Entry 3ZV6 (X-ray diffraction, 2.14 A resolution); this record covers chains A and B.

# Chain A (and B)
Molecule: Cis-2,3-dihydrobiphenyl-2,3-diol dehydrogenase
Organism: Comamonas testosteroni
Notes: EC 1.3.1.56; chain B of this document is another copy of the same molecule, construct and numbering; everything in this record applies to it too
UniProtKB: Q46381 (BPHB_COMTE); numbering as in UniProt (aligned over 1-281)
Amino-acid sequence (281 residues; row label = number of the first residue in the row):
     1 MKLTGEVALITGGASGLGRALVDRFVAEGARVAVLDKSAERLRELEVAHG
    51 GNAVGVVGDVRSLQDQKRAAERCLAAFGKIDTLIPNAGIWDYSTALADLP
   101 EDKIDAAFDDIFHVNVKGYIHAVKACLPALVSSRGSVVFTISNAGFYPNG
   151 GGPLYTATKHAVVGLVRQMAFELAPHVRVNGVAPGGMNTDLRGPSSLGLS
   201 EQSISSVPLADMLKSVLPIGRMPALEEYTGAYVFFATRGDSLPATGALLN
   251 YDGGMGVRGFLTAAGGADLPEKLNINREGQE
Not modelled in the structure: 276-281 (chain B: 199-205, 276-281)
Ligand contacts:
  - 4,4'-dihydroxybiphenyl (4HB): Trp90, Ser142, Asn143, Asn149, Gly150, Tyr155, Ile204, Leu209, Met212, Leu213, Met255, Phe260
  - NAD (nicotinamide-adenine-dinucleotide): Gly12, Ala14, Ser15, Gly16, Leu17, Gly18, Asp36, Lys37, Ser38, Gly58, Asp59, Val60, Arg61, Asn86, Ala87, Gly88, Val114, Tyr119, Thr140, Ile141, Ser142, Asn143, Tyr155, Lys159, Pro184, Gly186, Met187, Thr189, Asp190, Leu191, Arg192, Ile204, Leu209
Swiss-Prot annotation at these positions:
  - active site: Tyr155 (Proton acceptor)
  - binding site (substrate): Ser142
From the paper describing this entry:
  - conformationally variable residues (order/disorder transition): Leu199 to Ser205
  - binding site for NAD: Met187, Leu191, Ile204, Leu209
  - binding site for 4,4'-dihydroxybiphenyl: Ser142, Tyr155
  - catalytic residues: Ser142, Tyr155, Lys159 (by similarity / conservation)
  - catalytic residues: Asn115 (citing earlier work)
  - specificity-determining residues: Asn143 (proposed by the authors, not directly observed)

# Chain A / chain B interface
Pairs across the interface (103; chain A residue first):
  Lys2(A) - Lys2(B)
  Arg24(A) - Asp240(B)  salt bridge
  Leu127(A) - Leu273(B)  hydrophobic
  Pro128(A) - Ile275(B)
  Val131(A) - Leu269(B)  hydrophobic
  Val131(A) - Pro270(B)  hydrophobic
  Val131(A) - Leu273(B)  hydrophobic
  Val131(A) - Ile275(B)  hydrophobic
  Ser132(A) - Ile275(B)
  Arg167(A) - Val257(B)
  Ala170(A) - Val257(B)  hydrophobic
  Phe171(A) - Val257(B)
  Phe171(A) - Gly259(B)
  Phe171(A) - Ala263(B)
  Phe171(A) - Ala264(B)
  Phe171(A) - Gly265(B)  hydrogen bond (backbone-backbone)
  Glu172(A) - Gly265(B)
  Glu172(A) - Gly266(B)  hydrogen bond (backbone-backbone)
  Leu173(A) - Leu269(B)  hydrophobic
  Ala174(A) - Pro218(B)
  Ala174(A) - Ala264(B)
  Ala174(A) - Gly265(B)
  Ala174(A) - Gly266(B)  hydrogen bond (backbone-backbone)
  Ala174(A) - Ala267(B)
  Pro175(A) - Pro218(B)
  Pro175(A) - Ile219(B)
  Pro175(A) - Ala264(B)
  His176(A) - Gly266(B)
  His176(A) - Pro270(B)
  Pro218(A) - Ala174(B)
  Pro218(A) - Pro175(B)
  Ile219(A) - Pro175(B)
  Ile219(A) - Thr245(B)
  Pro223(A) - Pro243(B)  hydrophobic
  Glu227(A) - Asp240(B)
  Glu227(A) - Leu242(B)
  Glu227(A) - Pro243(B)
  Tyr228(A) - Pro243(B)  hydrophobic
  Gly230(A) - Phe234(B)
  Gly230(A) - Asp240(B)
  Ala231(A) - Phe234(B)  hydrophobic
  Ala231(A) - Asp240(B)
  Phe234(A) - Gly230(B)
  Phe234(A) - Ala231(B)
  Phe234(A) - Phe234(B)  hydrophobic
  Phe235(A) - Leu249(B)  hydrophobic
  Asp240(A) - Lys2(B)  salt bridge
  Asp240(A) - Arg24(B)  salt bridge
  Asp240(A) - Glu227(B)
  Asp240(A) - Gly230(B)
  Asp240(A) - Tyr251(B)  hydrogen bond (backbone-side chain)
  Leu242(A) - Arg221(B)
  Leu242(A) - Glu227(B)
  Pro243(A) - Pro223(B)  hydrophobic
  Pro243(A) - Glu227(B)
  Pro243(A) - Tyr228(B)  hydrophobic
  Pro243(A) - Tyr251(B)
  Pro243(A) - Asp252(B)
  Pro243(A) - Gly253(B)  hydrogen bond (backbone-backbone)
  Thr245(A) - Ile219(B)
  Thr245(A) - Gly253(B)
  Thr245(A) - Gly254(B)
  Gly246(A) - Val257(B)
  Ala247(A) - Leu249(B)  hydrophobic
  Ala247(A) - Asn250(B)
  Leu248(A) - Leu248(B)
  Leu249(A) - Phe234(B)  hydrophobic
  Leu249(A) - Phe235(B)  hydrophobic
  Leu249(A) - Ala247(B)  hydrophobic
  Asn250(A) - Ala247(B)
  Tyr251(A) - Asp240(B)  hydrogen bond (side chain-backbone)
  Tyr251(A) - Pro243(B)  hydrophobic
  Asp252(A) - Pro243(B)
  Gly253(A) - Pro243(B)  hydrogen bond (backbone-backbone)
  Gly253(A) - Thr245(B)
  Gly254(A) - Thr245(B)
  Val257(A) - Arg167(B)
  Val257(A) - Ala170(B)  hydrophobic
  Val257(A) - Phe171(B)
  Val257(A) - Thr245(B)
  Val257(A) - Gly246(B)
  Gly259(A) - Phe171(B)
  Thr262(A) - Phe171(B)
  Ala263(A) - Phe171(B)
  Ala264(A) - Phe171(B)
  Ala264(A) - Ala174(B)  hydrophobic
  Ala264(A) - Pro175(B)
  Gly265(A) - Phe171(B)  hydrogen bond (backbone-backbone)
  Gly265(A) - Glu172(B)
  Gly265(A) - Ala174(B)
  Gly266(A) - Glu172(B)  hydrogen bond (backbone-backbone)
  Gly266(A) - Ala174(B)  hydrogen bond (backbone-backbone)
  Gly266(A) - Pro175(B)
  Gly266(A) - His176(B)
  Ala267(A) - Ala174(B)
  Leu269(A) - Val131(B)  hydrophobic
  Leu269(A) - Glu172(B)
  Leu269(A) - Leu173(B)  hydrophobic
  Pro270(A) - Val131(B)
  Pro270(A) - Arg134(B)
  Pro270(A) - His176(B)
  Leu273(A) - Leu127(B)  hydrophobic
  Leu273(A) - Val131(B)  hydrophobic
Interface residues without a listed pair, chain A (55 interface residues in all): Arg134, Gly220, Arg221, Gly239, Ser241, Ala244, Arg258, Ile275
Interface residues without a listed pair, chain B (55 interface residues in all): Pro128, Ser132, Gly220, Gly239, Ser241, Ala244, Arg258, Thr262

# Summary
Chain A and chain B each contribute 55 residues to their interface, with 10 hydrogen bonds and 3 salt bridges.
Polar contacts include Arg24(A)-Asp240(B), Asp240(A)-Lys2(B) and Asp240(A)-Tyr251(B). Ligands of chain A: NAD
and 4,4'-dihydroxybiphenyl. From the paper: catalytic residues Ser142(A), Tyr155(A) and Lys159(A) among
others; a binding site for NAD at Met187(A), Leu191(A) and Ile204(A) among others.
Chain A and chain B are both Cis-2,3-dihydrobiphenyl-2,3-diol dehydrogenase (Comamonas testosteroni); the
structure, Crystal structure of cis-biphenyl-2,3-dihydrodiol-2,3-dehydrogenase (bphb) from pandoraea pnomenusa
strain B-356 complex with co-enzyme NAD and product ..., was determined by X-ray diffraction (same publication
as 2Y93, 2Y99, 3ZV3, 3ZV4 and 3ZV5).
